1WS8 - chains B and C of the 4 polymer chains in the assembly; structure by X-ray diffraction, 1.60 A resolution.

== Chain B (and C) ==
Name: mavicyanin
Organism: Cucurbita pepo
Notes: chain C of this document is another copy of the same molecule, construct and numbering; everything in this record applies to it too
Reference sequence: P80728 (MAVI_CUCPE); residues 2-109 here correspond to UniProt positions 1-108 (UniProt number = residue number - 1)
Sequence (109 residues; each row starts with the number of its first residue):
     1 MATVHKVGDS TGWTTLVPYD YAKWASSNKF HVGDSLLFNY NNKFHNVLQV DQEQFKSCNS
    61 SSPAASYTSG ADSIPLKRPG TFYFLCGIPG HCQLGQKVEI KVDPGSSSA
Not modelled in the structure: 104-109
Sequence notes: initiating methionine (1)
Cystine bridges: Cys58-Cys92
Ion coordination: Cu ion: His45, Cys86, His91, Gln96

== Interface between chain B and chain C ==
Pairs across the interface (6; chain B residue first):
  Asn41(B) - Asn42(C)  hydrogen bond
  Asn42(B) - Asn41(C)  hydrogen bond
  Asn42(B) - Asn42(C)
  Asn42(B) - Lys43(C)
  Lys43(B) - Asn42(C)
  Lys43(B) - Thr68(C)
Other interface residues (no listed pair), chain B (5 interface residues in all): Thr68, Ser69
Other interface residues (no listed pair), chain C (5 interface residues in all): Ser69

== In short ==
Chain B and chain C each contribute 5 residues to their interface; the contacts include 2 hydrogen bonds. The
hydrogen-bonded pair is Asn41(B)-Asn42(C). The Cu ion site is built by His45(B), Cys86(B), His91(B) and
Gln96(B).
Both chains are mavicyanin (Cucurbita pepo). Entry 1WS8 (Crystal Structure of Mavicyanin from Cucurbita pepo
medullosa (Zucchini)) was determined by X-ray diffraction, deposited together with 1WS7.
